PDB entry 4QLG | X-ray diffraction, 1.50 A resolution | chain A

# Chain A
Molecule: Dihydrofolate reductase
From: Escherichia coli
Notes: EC 1.5.1.3
Reference sequence: U6N356 (U6N356_ECOLI); residue numbers follow UniProt; this construct covers 1-159
Amino-acid sequence (159 residues; each row starts with the number of its first residue):
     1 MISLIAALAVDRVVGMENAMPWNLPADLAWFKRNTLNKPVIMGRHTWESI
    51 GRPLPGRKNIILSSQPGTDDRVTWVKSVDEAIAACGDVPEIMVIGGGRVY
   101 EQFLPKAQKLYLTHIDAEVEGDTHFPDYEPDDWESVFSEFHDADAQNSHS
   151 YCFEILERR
Construct notes: engineered mutation V14 (Ile in U6N356)
Ligand contacts:
  - folic acid (FOL): I5, A6, A7, D27, L28, W30, F31, K32, T46, I50, R52, L54, P55, R57, I94, Y100, T113
  - NADP (NAP; NADP nicotinamide-adenine-dinucleotide phosphate): A6, A7, V14, G15, M16, M20, W22, G43, R44, H45, T46, S49, L62, S63, S64, K76, S77, V78, I94, G95, G96, G97, R98, V99, Y100, Q102, T123

# Summary
Bound to chain A: folic acid and NADP.
Chain A is Dihydrofolate reductase (Escherichia coli); the structure, Crystal structure of I14V DHFR mutant
complexed with folate and NADP+, was determined by X-ray diffraction, deposited together with 4QLE and 4QLF.
